Entry 3KC3 (X-ray diffraction, 2.90 A resolution); this record covers chains A and H of the 3 polymer chains in the assembly.

== Chain A (and H) ==
Protein: MAP kinase-activated protein kinase 2
Source organism: Homo sapiens
Notes: EC 2.7.11.1; fragment: Kinase domain; chain H of this document is another copy of the same molecule, construct and numbering; everything in this record applies to it too
UniProtKB: P49137 (MAPK2_HUMAN); numbering as in UniProt (aligned over 41-364)
Amino-acid sequence (324 residues; numbered 41 to 364; the number before each row is that of its first residue):
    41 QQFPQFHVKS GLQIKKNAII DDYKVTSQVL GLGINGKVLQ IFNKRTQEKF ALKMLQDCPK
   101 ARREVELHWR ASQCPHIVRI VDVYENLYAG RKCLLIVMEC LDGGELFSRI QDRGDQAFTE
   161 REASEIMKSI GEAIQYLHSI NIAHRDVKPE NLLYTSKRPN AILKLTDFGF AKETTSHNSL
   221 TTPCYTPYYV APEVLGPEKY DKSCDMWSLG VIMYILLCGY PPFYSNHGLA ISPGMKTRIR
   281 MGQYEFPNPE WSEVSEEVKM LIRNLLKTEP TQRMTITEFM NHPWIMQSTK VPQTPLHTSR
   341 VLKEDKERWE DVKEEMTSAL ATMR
Unresolved in the structure: 41-42, 154-156, 216-226, 268-270, 348-364 (chain H: 41-43, 216-226, 237, 267-271, 351-364)
Ligand contacts: MK2 (N~4~-[7-(1-benzofuran-2-yl)-1H-indazol-5-yl]pyrimidine-2,4-diamine): Leu-70, Gly-71, Gly-73, Ile-74, Val-78, Ala-91, Lys-93, His-108, Val-118, Met-138, Glu-139, Cys-140, Leu-141, Asp-142, Gly-144, Glu-145, Leu-193, Thr-206, Asp-207
Curated features (UniProtKB/Swiss-Prot):
  - region: Ser-328 to Arg-364 (Autoinhibitory helix)
  - motif: Met-356 to Arg-364 (Nuclear export signal (NES))
  - active site: Asp-186 (Proton acceptor)
  - binding site (ATP): Leu-70 to Val-78, Lys-93
  - binding site (staurosporine): Glu-139 to Leu-141
  - modified residue: Thr-222 (Phosphothreonine), Ser-272 (Phosphoserine), Ser-328 (Phosphoserine), Thr-334 (Phosphothreonine)
  - cross-link: Lys-353 (Glycyl lysine isopeptide (Lys-Gly) (interchain with G-Cter in SUMO))
  - mutagenesis: Lys-93 (K93R: Kinase defective mutant, abolishes activity), Asp-207 (D207A: Kinase defective mutant, abolishes activity), Thr-222 (T222A: Strong decrease in kinase activity; T222D: Mimicks phosphorylation state, leading to slight increase of basal kinase activity ...), Ser-272 (S272A: Strong decrease in kinase activity; S272D: Mimicks phosphorylation state, leading to slight increase of basal kinase activity), Thr-334 (T334A: Slight decrease in kinase activity; T334D/E: Mimicks phosphorylation state, leading to elevated basal kinase activity ...), Lys-353 (K353R: Induces decreased sumoylation and increase in protein kinase activity)

== Chain A / chain H interface ==
Pairs across the interface (32; chain A residue first):
  His-178(A) / Met-281(H)
  Ser-179(A) / Thr-277(H)
  Ser-179(A) / Met-281(H)
  Asn-181(A) / Arg-280(H)
  Tyr-228(A) / Pro-189(H)
  Tyr-228(A) / Glu-190(H)  hydrogen bond
  Tyr-228(A) / Phe-263(H)
  Tyr-229(A) / Asp-186(H)  hydrogen bond
  Tyr-229(A) / Lys-188(H)  hydrogen bond
  Tyr-229(A) / Trp-247(H)  hydrogen bond (backbone-side chain)
  Val-230(A) / Trp-247(H)  hydrogen bond (backbone-side chain)
  Val-230(A) / Ile-279(H)
  Ala-231(A) / Trp-247(H)  hydrophobic
  Pro-232(A) / Trp-247(H)
  Pro-232(A) / Ile-279(H)
  Pro-232(A) / Thr-308(H)
  Pro-232(A) / Arg-313(H)
  Glu-233(A) / Pro-310(H)
  Glu-233(A) / Arg-313(H)  salt bridge
  Leu-235(A) / Lys-276(H)
  Leu-235(A) / Ile-279(H)  hydrophobic
  Leu-235(A) / Arg-280(H)  hydrogen bond (backbone-side chain)
  Glu-238(A) / Arg-280(H)
  Lys-242(A) / Met-281(H)
  Thr-311(A) / Glu-309(H)
  Thr-311(A) / Thr-311(H)  hydrogen bond
  Thr-311(A) / Gln-312(H)  hydrogen bond (backbone-side chain)
  Gln-312(A) / Gln-312(H)
  Arg-313(A) / Gln-312(H)  hydrogen bond (backbone-side chain)
  Thr-317(A) / Met-281(H)  hydrogen bond (side chain-backbone)
  Thr-317(A) / Gly-282(H)
  Glu-318(A) / Lys-307(H)  salt bridge
Interface residues without a listed pair, chain A (18 interface residues in all): Thr-315
Interface residues without a listed pair, chain H (28 interface residues in all): Val-187, Ser-243, Cys-244, Val-251, Ile-255, Pro-261, Met-275, Gln-283, Arg-348

== Summary ==
18 residues of chain A face 28 of chain H across their interface, with 10 hydrogen bonds and 2 salt bridges.
Among the polar pairs are Glu-233(A)/Arg-313(H), Glu-318(A)/Lys-307(H) and Tyr-228(A)/Glu-190(H). Ligands of
chain A: compound MK2.
Chain A and chain H are both MAP kinase-activated protein kinase 2 (Homo sapiens); the structure, MK2
complexed to inhibitor N4-(7-(benzofuran-2-yl)-1H-indazol-5-yl)pyrimidine-2,4-diamine, was determined by X-ray
diffraction, deposited together with 3KA0.
